Entry 8JMV (electron microscopy, 2.90 A resolution); this record covers chains A and X of the 33 polymer chains in the assembly.

[Chain A (and X)]
Protein: Flagella
From: Bacillus amyloliquefaciens
Notes: chain X of this document is another copy of the same molecule, construct and numbering; everything in this record applies to it too
Amino-acid sequence (328 residues; numbered 1 to 328; the number before each row is that of its first residue):
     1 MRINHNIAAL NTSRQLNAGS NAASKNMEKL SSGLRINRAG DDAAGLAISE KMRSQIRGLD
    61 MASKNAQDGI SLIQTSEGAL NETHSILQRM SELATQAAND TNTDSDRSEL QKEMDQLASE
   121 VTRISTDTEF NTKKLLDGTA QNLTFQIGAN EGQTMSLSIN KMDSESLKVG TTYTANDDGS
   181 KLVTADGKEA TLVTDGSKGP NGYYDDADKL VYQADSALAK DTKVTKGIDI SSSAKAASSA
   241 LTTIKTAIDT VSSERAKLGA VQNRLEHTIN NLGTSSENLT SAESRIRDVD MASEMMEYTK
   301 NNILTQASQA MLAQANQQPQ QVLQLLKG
Not modelled in the structure: 195-197, 328

[How chain A and chain X interact]
Pairs across the interface - 76 pairs, chain A then chain X:
  Leu-30(A) / Leu-326(X)  hydrophobic
  Ser-32(A) / Asn-4(X)  hydrogen bond (backbone-side chain)
  Gly-33(A) / Asn-4(X)
  Leu-34(A) / Asn-4(X)
  Gln-74(A) / Arg-38(X)
  Glu-77(A) / Arg-38(X)
  His-84(A) / Leu-46(X)
  His-84(A) / Glu-50(X)  salt bridge
  Gln-88(A) / Glu-50(X)  hydrogen bond (side chain-backbone)
  Gln-88(A) / Arg-53(X)
  Gln-88(A) / Ser-54(X)
  Gln-88(A) / Arg-57(X)
  Arg-89(A) / Arg-57(X)
  Ser-91(A) / Ser-54(X)
  Glu-92(A) / Arg-57(X)  salt bridge
  Glu-92(A) / Met-61(X)
  Thr-95(A) / Gly-58(X)
  Thr-95(A) / Met-61(X)
  Thr-95(A) / Ala-62(X)
  Thr-95(A) / Asn-65(X)  hydrogen bond (backbone-side chain)
  Gln-96(A) / Met-61(X)
  Ala-98(A) / Thr-144(X)
  Ala-98(A) / Gln-146(X)
  Asn-99(A) / Asn-65(X)
  Asn-99(A) / Asp-68(X)
  Asn-99(A) / Thr-144(X)
  Asn-99(A) / Phe-145(X)
  Asn-99(A) / Gln-146(X)
  Asp-100(A) / Lys-133(X)
  Asp-100(A) / Asn-142(X)
  Asp-100(A) / Leu-143(X)
  Asp-100(A) / Thr-144(X)  hydrogen bond (backbone-backbone)
  Thr-101(A) / Asp-68(X)
  Thr-101(A) / Asn-131(X)  hydrogen bond (backbone-side chain)
  Thr-101(A) / Phe-145(X)
  Ser-238(A) / Gln-146(X)  hydrogen bond
  Ser-238(A) / Glu-151(X)
  Ser-239(A) / Glu-151(X)  hydrogen bond (backbone-side chain)
  Leu-241(A) / Gln-146(X)
  Leu-241(A) / Ala-149(X)
  Thr-242(A) / Glu-151(X)
  Lys-245(A) / Ser-54(X)
  Lys-245(A) / Ala-149(X)  hydrogen bond (side chain-backbone)
  Lys-245(A) / Asn-150(X)
  Ile-248(A) / Glu-50(X)
  Asp-249(A) / Lys-51(X)
  Arg-255(A) / Asn-37(X)  hydrogen bond (side chain-backbone)
  Arg-255(A) / Ala-39(X)
  Arg-255(A) / Leu-46(X)
  Ala-256(A) / Ala-39(X)
  Ala-256(A) / Ala-43(X)  hydrophobic
  Gly-259(A) / Gly-40(X)
  Asn-263(A) / Gly-40(X)  hydrogen bond (side chain-backbone)
  Gly-273(A) / Arg-14(X)
  Thr-274(A) / Arg-14(X)
  Glu-277(A) / Leu-10(X)
  Glu-277(A) / Asn-11(X)
  Glu-277(A) / Arg-14(X)  salt bridge
  Thr-280(A) / His-5(X)
  Thr-280(A) / Ile-7(X)
  Thr-280(A) / Leu-10(X)
  Ser-281(A) / Ile-7(X)
  Glu-283(A) / His-5(X)
  Ser-284(A) / Arg-2(X)
  Ser-284(A) / His-5(X)
  Arg-285(A) / Arg-2(X)
  Asp-288(A) / Arg-2(X)  hydrogen bond (backbone-side chain)
  Asp-288(A) / Asn-4(X)
  Asp-288(A) / His-5(X)  salt bridge
  Val-289(A) / Met-1(X)
  Val-289(A) / Arg-2(X)
  Asp-290(A) / Met-1(X)  hydrogen bond (side chain-backbone)
  Met-291(A) / Met-1(X)  hydrogen bond (backbone-backbone)
  Met-291(A) / Ile-3(X)  hydrophobic
  Ala-292(A) / Leu-325(X)  hydrophobic
  Met-295(A) / Leu-326(X)
Also at the interface, not in a pair above, chain A (47 interface residues in all): Asn-102, Thr-103, Asp-106, Ser-252, Glu-266
Also at the interface, not in a pair above, chain X (45 interface residues in all): Lys-25, Ala-47, Gly-69, Leu-72, Phe-130, Thr-132, Gly-148, Val-322

[Summary]
Chain A and chain X form an interface of 47 and 45 residues respectively; the contacts include 13 hydrogen
bonds and 4 salt bridges. Polar pairs include His-84(A)/Glu-50(X), Glu-92(A)/Arg-57(X) and
Glu-277(A)/Arg-14(X).
Chain A and chain X are both Flagella (Bacillus amyloliquefaciens); the structure, Flagellar fibrils from
Bacillus amyloliquefaciens, was determined by electron microscopy, deposited together with 8JMW.
